PDB entry 4KN4 | X-ray diffraction, 3.96 A resolution | chains A and C of the 6 polymer chains in the assembly

[Chain A]
Name: DNA-directed RNA polymerase subunit alpha
Source organism: Escherichia coli
Notes: EC 2.7.7.6
Reference sequence: P0A7Z4 (RPOA_ECOLI); numbering as in UniProt (aligned over 1-329)
Chain sequence (329 residues; row label = number of the first residue in the row):
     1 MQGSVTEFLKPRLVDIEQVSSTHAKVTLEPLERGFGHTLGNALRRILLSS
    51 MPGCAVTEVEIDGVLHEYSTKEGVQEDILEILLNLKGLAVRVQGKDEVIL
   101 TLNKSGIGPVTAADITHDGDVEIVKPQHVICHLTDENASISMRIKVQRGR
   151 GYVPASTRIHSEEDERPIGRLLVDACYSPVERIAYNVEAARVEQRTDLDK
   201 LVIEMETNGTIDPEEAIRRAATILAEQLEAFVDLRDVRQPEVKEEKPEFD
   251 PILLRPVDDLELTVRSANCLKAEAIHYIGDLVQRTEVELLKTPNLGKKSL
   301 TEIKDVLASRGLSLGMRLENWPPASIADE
Not modelled in the structure: 1-2, 326-329
UniProt features mapped onto this chain:
  - region: Glu162 to Glu165 (Required for interaction with Crp at class II promoters)
  - modified residue: Arg265 (ADP-ribosylarginine), Lys297 (N6-acetyllysine), Lys298 (N6-acetyllysine)

[Chain C]
Name: DNA-directed RNA polymerase subunit beta
Source organism: Escherichia coli
Notes: EC 2.7.7.6
Reference sequence: P0A8V2 (RPOB_ECOLI); numbering as in UniProt (aligned over 1-1342)
Chain sequence (1342 residues; numbered 1 to 1342; the number before each row is that of its first residue):
     1 MVYSYTEKKRIRKDFGKRPQVLDVPYLLSIQLDSFQKFIEQDPEGQYGLE
    51 AAFRSVFPIQSYSGNSELQYVSYRLGEPVFDVQECQIRGVTYSAPLRVKL
   101 RLVIYEREAPEGTVKDIKEQEVYMGEIPLMTDNGTFVINGTERVIVSQLH
   151 RSPGVFFDSDKGKTHSSGKVLYNARIIPYRGSWLDFEFDPKDNLFVRIDR
   201 RRKLPATIILRALNYTTEQILDLFFEKVIFEIRDNKLQMELVPERLRGET
   251 ASFDIEANGKVYVEKGRRITARHIRQLEKDDVKLIEVPVEYIAGKVVAKD
   301 YIDESTGELICAANMELSLDLLAKLSQSGHKRIETLFTNDLDHGPYISET
   351 LRVDPTNDRLSALVEIYRMMRPGEPPTREAAESLFENLFFSEDRYDLSAV
   401 GRMKFNRSLLREEIEGSGILSKDDIIDVMKKLIDIRNGKGEVDDIDHLGN
   451 RRIRSVGEMAENQFRVGLVRVERAVKERLSLGDLDTLMPQDMINAKPISA
   501 AVKEFFGSSQLSQFMDQNNPLSEITHKRRISALGPGGLTRERAGFEVRDV
   551 HPTHYGRVCPIETPEGPNIGLINSLSVYAQTNEYGFLETPYRKVTDGVVT
   601 DEIHYLSAIEEGNYVIAQANSNLDEEGHFVEDLVTCRSKGESSLFSRDQV
   651 DYMDVSTQQVVSVGASLIPFLEHDDANRALMGANMQRQAVPTLRADKPLV
   701 GTGMERAVAVDSGVTAVAKRGGVVQYVDASRIVIKVNEDEMYPGEAGIDI
   751 YNLTKYTRSNQNTCINQMPCVSLGEPVERGDVLADGPSTDLGELALGQNM
   801 RVAFMPWNGYNFEDSILVSERVVQEDRFTTIHIQELACVSRDTKLGPEEI
   851 TADIPNVGEAALSKLDESGIVYIGAEVTGGDILVGKVTPKGETQLTPEEK
   901 LLRAIFGEKASDVKDSSLRVPNGVSGTVIDVQVFTRDGVEKDKRALEIEE
   951 MQLKQAKKDLSEELQILEAGLFSRIRAVLVAGGVEAEKLDKLPRDRWLEL
  1001 GLTDEEKQNQLEQLAEQYDELKHEFEKKLEAKRRKITQGDDLAPGVLKIV
  1051 KVYLAVKRRIQPGDKMAGRHGNKGVISKINPIEDMPYDENGTPVDIVLNP
  1101 LGVPSRMNIGQILETHLGMAAKGIGDKINAMLKQQQEVAKLREFIQRAYD
  1151 LGADVRQKVDLSTFSDEEVMRLAENLRKGMPIATPVFDGAKEAEIKELLK
  1201 LGDLPTSGQIRLYDGRTGEQFERPVTVGYMYMLKLNHLVDDKMHARSTGS
  1251 YSLVTQQPLGGKAQFGGQRFGEMEVWALEAYGAAYTLQEMLTVKSDDVNG
  1301 RTKMYKNIVDGNHQMEPGMPESFNVLLKEIRSLGINIELEDE
Not modelled in the structure: 1-7
Ligand contacts: Benzoxazinorifamycin-2b (1RL): Arg143, Ser509, Gln510, Leu511, Ser512, Gln513, Phe514, Asp516, His526, Arg529, Ser531, Leu533, Gly534, Arg540, Pro564, Asn568, Ile572, Arg687
UniProt features mapped onto this chain:
  - modified residue (N6-acetyllysine): Lys1022, Lys1200

[Interface between chain A and chain C]
Contacting residue pairs - 79 pairs, chain A then chain C:
  Asn41(A) - Gly1215(C)  hydrogen bond (side chain-backbone)
  Asn41(A) - Arg1216(C)  hydrogen bond (side chain-backbone)
  Asn41(A) - Thr1217(C)  hydrogen bond (side chain-backbone)
  Asn41(A) - Gly1218(C)  hydrogen bond (side chain-backbone)
  Arg44(A) - Glu1083(C)
  Arg44(A) - Tyr1087(C)
  Arg44(A) - Gly1091(C)
  Arg45(A) - Glu1083(C)  hydrogen bond (side chain-backbone)
  Arg45(A) - Asp1084(C)
  Arg45(A) - Gly1215(C)  hydrogen bond (side chain-backbone)
  Arg45(A) - Arg1216(C)  hydrogen bond (side chain-backbone)
  Ser49(A) - Glu1083(C)  hydrogen bond
  Leu65(A) - Ile873(C)
  His66(A) - Gly874(C)
  His66(A) - Val928(C)
  His66(A) - Ile929(C)  hydrogen bond (side chain-backbone)
  Glu67(A) - Lys1057(C)  salt bridge
  Tyr68(A) - Tyr756(C)  hydrophobic
  Tyr68(A) - Ile831(C)  hydrophobic
  Tyr68(A) - Thr927(C)
  Tyr68(A) - Ile929(C)  hydrophobic
  Tyr68(A) - Ala1055(C)
  Tyr68(A) - Lys1057(C)
  Thr70(A) - Ser730(C)
  Thr70(A) - Lys755(C)
  Lys71(A) - Asp728(C)
  Glu72(A) - Asp728(C)
  Glu72(A) - Ser730(C)
  Gly73(A) - Tyr726(C)  hydrogen bond (backbone-side chain)
  Gly73(A) - Asp728(C)  hydrogen bond (backbone-side chain)
  Val74(A) - Asp728(C)
  Val74(A) - Ala729(C)  hydrogen bond (backbone-backbone)
  Gln75(A) - Val727(C)
  Gln75(A) - Asp728(C)
  Gln75(A) - Ala729(C)
  Gln75(A) - Pro769(C)
  Gln75(A) - Val771(C)
  Gln75(A) - Ser772(C)
  Asp77(A) - Arg694(C)  salt bridge
  Asp77(A) - Ala729(C)
  Asp77(A) - Lys755(C)  salt bridge
  Asp77(A) - Tyr756(C)  hydrogen bond
  Asp77(A) - Met768(C)
  Leu79(A) - Tyr756(C)
  Leu79(A) - Ile831(C)  hydrophobic
  Glu80(A) - Arg694(C)
  Glu80(A) - Met768(C)
  Leu83(A) - Arg694(C)
  Lys86(A) - Asp826(C)  salt bridge
  Thr134(A) - Tyr726(C)
  Thr134(A) - Val727(C)  hydrogen bond (side chain-backbone)
  Asp135(A) - Tyr726(C)  hydrogen bond
  Tyr152(A) - Val823(C)  hydrogen bond (side chain-backbone)
  Tyr152(A) - Gln824(C)
  Tyr152(A) - Asp826(C)
  Tyr152(A) - Arg1059(C)
  Pro154(A) - Arg1059(C)
  Ser156(A) - Arg1059(C)
  Ile168(A) - Tyr872(C)  hydrophobic
  Ile168(A) - Ile873(C)
  Ile168(A) - Gly874(C)
  Arg170(A) - Glu876(C)
  Asp174(A) - Asp826(C)
  Asp174(A) - Arg1059(C)  salt bridge
  Cys176(A) - Gln824(C)
  Glu181(A) - Arg821(C)  hydrogen bond (backbone-side chain)
  Arg182(A) - Gly1091(C)
  Arg182(A) - Thr1092(C)
  Ile183(A) - Gly1091(C)
  Ala184(A) - Glu1089(C)
  Ala184(A) - Asn1090(C)
  Ala184(A) - Gly1091(C)
  Tyr185(A) - Tyr1087(C)  hydrogen bond
  Tyr185(A) - Gly1218(C)
  Glu261(A) - Gly858(C)
  Glu261(A) - Glu859(C)  hydrogen bond (side chain-backbone)
  Ser309(A) - Phe906(C)
  Arg310(A) - Phe906(C)
  Gly311(A) - Phe906(C)
Interface residues without a listed pair, chain A (46 interface residues in all): Val19, His37, Leu48, Glu76, Ile159, Val180, Asn186, Glu204, Ala308
Interface residues without a listed pair, chain C (48 interface residues in all): Leu693, Arg731, Ala875, Thr878, Ile905, Val1056, Gln1134

[Overview]
Chain A and chain C form an interface of 46 and 48 residues respectively; the contacts include 19 hydrogen
bonds and 5 salt bridges. Polar pairs include Glu67(A)-Lys1057(C), Asp77(A)-Arg694(C) and Asp77(A)-Lys755(C).
Bound to chain C: Benzoxazinorifamycin-2b.
Here chain A is DNA-directed RNA polymerase subunit alpha and chain C is DNA-directed RNA polymerase subunit
beta, both from Escherichia coli. Entry 4KN4 (X-ray crystal structure of the Escherichia coli RNA polymerase
in complex with Benzoxazinorifamycin-2b) was determined by X-ray diffraction together with 4KMU and 4KN7 from
the same study.
